Entry 6QJ3 (X-ray diffraction, 3.30 A resolution); this record covers chains A and B of the 3 polymer chains in the assembly.

# Chain A
Molecule: Condensin complex subunit 1, Ycs4
Organism: Chaetomium thermophilum (strain DSM 1495 / CBS 144.50 / IMI 039719)
UniProt: G0SB82 (G0SB82_CHATD); aligned to UniProt positions 3-1099 over residues 3-1165 (the alignment contains insertions or deletions, so no single offset holds)
Amino-acid sequence (1155 residues; numbered 2 to 1229; 73 numbers in that range are skipped by the numbering (no residue carries them; nothing is unmodelled there); the number before each row is that of its first residue; X marks 54 residues of unknown identity (built as UNK)):
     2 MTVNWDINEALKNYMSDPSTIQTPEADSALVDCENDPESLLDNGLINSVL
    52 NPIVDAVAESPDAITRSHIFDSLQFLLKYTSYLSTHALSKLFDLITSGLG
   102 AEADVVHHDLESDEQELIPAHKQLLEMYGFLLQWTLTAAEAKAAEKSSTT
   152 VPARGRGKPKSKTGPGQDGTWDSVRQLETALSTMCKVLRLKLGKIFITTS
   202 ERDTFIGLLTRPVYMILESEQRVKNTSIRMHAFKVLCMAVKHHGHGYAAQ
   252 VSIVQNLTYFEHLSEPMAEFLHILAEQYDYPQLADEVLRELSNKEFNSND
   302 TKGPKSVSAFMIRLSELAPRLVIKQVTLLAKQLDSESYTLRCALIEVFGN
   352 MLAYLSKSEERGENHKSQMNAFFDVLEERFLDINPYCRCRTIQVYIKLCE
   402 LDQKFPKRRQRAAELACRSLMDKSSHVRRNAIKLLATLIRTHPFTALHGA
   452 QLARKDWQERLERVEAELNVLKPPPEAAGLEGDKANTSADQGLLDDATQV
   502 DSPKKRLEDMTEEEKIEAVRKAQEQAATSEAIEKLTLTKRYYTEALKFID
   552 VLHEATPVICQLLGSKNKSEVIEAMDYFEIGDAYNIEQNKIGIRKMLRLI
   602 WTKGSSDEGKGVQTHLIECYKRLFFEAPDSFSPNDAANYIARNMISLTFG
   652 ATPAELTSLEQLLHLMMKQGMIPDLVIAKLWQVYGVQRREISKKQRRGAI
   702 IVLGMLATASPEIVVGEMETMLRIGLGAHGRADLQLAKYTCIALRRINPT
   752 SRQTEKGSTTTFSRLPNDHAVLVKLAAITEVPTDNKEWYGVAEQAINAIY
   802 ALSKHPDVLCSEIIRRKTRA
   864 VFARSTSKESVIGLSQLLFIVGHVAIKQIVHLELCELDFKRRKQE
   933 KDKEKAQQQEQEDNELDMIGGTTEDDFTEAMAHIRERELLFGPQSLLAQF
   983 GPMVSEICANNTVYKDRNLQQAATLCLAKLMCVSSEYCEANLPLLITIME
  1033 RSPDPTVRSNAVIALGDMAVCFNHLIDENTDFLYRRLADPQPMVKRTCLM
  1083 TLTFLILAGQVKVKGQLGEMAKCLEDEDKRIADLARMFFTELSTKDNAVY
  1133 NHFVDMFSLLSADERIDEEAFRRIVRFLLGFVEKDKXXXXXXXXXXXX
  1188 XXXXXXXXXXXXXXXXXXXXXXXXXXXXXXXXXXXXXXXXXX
Not modelled in the structure: 2, 56-61, 148-172, 474-513, 753-761, 864-873, 933-944, 972-999, 1054-1057, 1093-1096, 1127-1133, 1166-1168, 1204-1229
Modified positions: Mse2, Mse511, Mse985 (selenomethionine); Mse16, Mse128, Mse185, Mse216, Mse231, Mse239, Mse268, Mse312, Mse352, Mse370, Mse422, Mse576, Mse597, Mse645, Mse667, Mse668, Mse672, Mse706, Mse719, Mse722, Mse950, Mse963, Mse1013, Mse1031, Mse1050, Mse1075, Mse1082, Mse1102, Mse1119, Mse1138 (selenomethionine; parent Met)
Sequence notes: initiating methionine (2)

# Chain B
Molecule: Condensin complex subunit 2
Organism: Chaetomium thermophilum (strain DSM 1495 / CBS 144.50 / IMI 039719)
UniProt: G0SBJ6 (G0SBJ6_CHATD); numbering as in UniProt (aligned over 225-418)
Amino-acid sequence (197 residues; row label = number of the first residue in the row):
   222 GHMEDGTVRKKPKKKTQRSSEATLAPSFASLQLKKLELEFAVDPFFKKAS
   272 ADFDEGGAKGLLLNHLMIDSQGRIVFDSSDDAEDVAEASAKPSREADDER
   322 PDSEDADADGDISMTDRDASAPGQVETQPEEEDEDVEIDVAALGAKYFPD
   372 LSILDSLDVCPSLKTFDLGDPSGSLYIPFLKVPDDWRHDQEKEKTPG
Not modelled in the structure: 222-240, 275-277, 300-418
Modified positions: Mse224 (selenomethionine); Mse288 (selenomethionine; parent Met); Mse335 (selenomethionine)
Sequence notes: expression tag (222-224)

# Interface between chain A and chain B
Contacting residue pairs (77):
  L334(A) with T244(B)
  D335(A) with S241(B), hydrogen bond (side chain-backbone); T244(B)
  S336(A) with T244(B)
  R342(A) with T244(B)
  E379(A) with L245(B)
  R380(A) with S241(B); T244(B), hydrogen bond; L245(B)
  L382(A) with L245(B); A246(B), hydrogen bond (backbone-backbone); S248(B); F249(B); L252(B), hydrophobic
  D383(A) with T244(B)
  I384(A) with T244(B), hydrogen bond (backbone-backbone); A246(B), hydrophobic; L252(B)
  R389(A) with L252(B)
  R419(A) with F249(B)
  Mse422(A) with Q253(B); L254(B), hydrogen bond (backbone-backbone); K255(B); L257(B), hydrophobic
  D423(A) with F249(B); L252(B); L254(B)
  K424(A) with S251(B); L252(B), hydrogen bond (backbone-backbone); Q253(B); L254(B)
  Q562(A) with L259(B)
  G565(A) with L259(B); E260(B), hydrogen bond (backbone-backbone)
  S566(A) with E258(B)
  K567(A) with E258(B), hydrogen bond (backbone-backbone); E260(B)
  K569(A) with E260(B), salt bridge
  W602(A) with P265(B); K268(B)
  P654(A) with F266(B)
  A655(A) with P265(B), hydrophobic; F266(B); S299(B)
  T658(A) with K269(B)
  S659(A) with P265(B)
  E661(A) with K269(B), salt bridge
  K739(A) with Mse288(B)
  K787(A) with S291(B); Q292(B)
  E788(A) with S291(B)
  G791(A) with I289(B)
  E794(A) with I289(B)
  N798(A) with N285(B)
  L897(A) with A279(B)
  Q1003(A) with Q292(B)
  C1014(A) with L284(B), hydrophobic
  T1038(A) with R294(B)
  N1042(A) with R294(B); I295(B), hydrogen bond (side chain-backbone)
  I1045(A) with I295(B)
  D1049(A) with L282(B); L283(B); L284(B), hydrogen bond (side chain-backbone)
  Mse1075(A) with R294(B)
  R1078(A) with D298(B)
  T1079(A) with D298(B)
  Mse1082(A) with F267(B), hydrophobic; F297(B)
  T1083(A) with F297(B)
  T1085(A) with F267(B)
  F1086(A) with A270(B); S271(B); F274(B), hydrophobic; L283(B), hydrophobic
  D1115(A) with A262(B)
  Mse1119(A) with F261(B), hydrophobic
Interface residues without a listed pair, chain A (55 interface residues in all): S420, Q662, Q736, I743, Y790, Q795, A1046, T1122
Interface residues without a listed pair, chain B (44 interface residues in all): E242, P247, V263, D290, G293
From the paper, about this interface:
  - interface residues, chain B: S241(B)

# In short
55 residues of chain A and 44 residues of chain B are in contact, with 10 hydrogen bonds and 2 salt bridges.
Polar pairs include K569(A)-E260(B), E661(A)-K269(B) and D335(A)-S241(B). From the paper: the interface
residue S241(B).
Here chain A is Condensin complex subunit 1, Ycs4 and chain B is Condensin complex subunit 2, both from
Chaetomium thermophilum (strain DSM 1495 / CBS 144.50 / IMI 039719). Entry 6QJ3 (Crystal structure of the C.
thermophilum condensin Ycs4-Brn1 subcomplex) was determined by X-ray diffraction, deposited together with
6QJ0, 6QJ1 and 6QJ4.
